5TMU - chains A and B of the 4 polymer chains in the assembly; structure by X-ray diffraction, 2.43 A resolution.

== Chain A (and B) ==
Molecule: Estrogen receptor
From: Homo sapiens
Notes: fragment: ligand-binding domain; chain B of this document is another copy of the same molecule, construct and numbering; everything in this record applies to it too
UniProtKB: P03372 (ESR1_HUMAN); residue numbers follow UniProt; this construct covers 298-554
Chain sequence (257 residues; each row starts with the number of its first residue):
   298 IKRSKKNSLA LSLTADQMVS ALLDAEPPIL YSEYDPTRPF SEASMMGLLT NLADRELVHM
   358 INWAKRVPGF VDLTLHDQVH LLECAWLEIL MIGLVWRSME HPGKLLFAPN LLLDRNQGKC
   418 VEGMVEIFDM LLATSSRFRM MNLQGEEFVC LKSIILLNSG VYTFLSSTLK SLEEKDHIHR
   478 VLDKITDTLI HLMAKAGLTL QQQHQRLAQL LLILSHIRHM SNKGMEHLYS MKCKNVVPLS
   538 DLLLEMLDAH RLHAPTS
Not modelled in the structure: 298-304, 462-464, 549-554 (chain B: 298-303, 462-471, 549-554)
Differences from the reference sequence: engineered mutation Ser537 (Tyr in P03372)
Small-molecule neighbours: 4,4'-(cycloheptylidenemethylene)diphenol (7FL): Met343, Leu346, Thr347, Leu349, Ala350, Glu353, Trp383, Leu384, Leu387, Met388, Leu391, Arg394, Phe404, Met421, Ile424, Phe425, Leu428, Gly521, Leu525, Met528, Leu536, Leu540

== Interface between chain A and chain B ==
Pairs across the interface (55; chain A residue first):
  Ala430(A) - Tyr459(B)
  Arg434(A) - Tyr459(B)  hydrogen bond
  Arg434(A) - His476(B)
  Ile451(A) - Leu509(B)  hydrophobic
  Asn455(A) - Leu509(B)  hydrogen bond (side chain-backbone)
  Asn455(A) - His513(B)  hydrogen bond (backbone-side chain)
  Val458(A) - His513(B)
  Tyr459(A) - Ala430(B)
  Tyr459(A) - Arg434(B)  hydrogen bond
  Tyr459(A) - Ile510(B)
  Tyr459(A) - His513(B)
  Thr460(A) - Met427(B)
  His476(A) - Arg434(B)
  Asp480(A) - Gln502(B)
  Asp480(A) - Gln506(B)  hydrogen bond
  Thr483(A) - His501(B)
  Thr483(A) - Ala505(B)
  Asp484(A) - Gln498(B)
  Asp484(A) - His501(B)  salt bridge
  Asp484(A) - Gln502(B)  hydrogen bond
  Ile487(A) - His501(B)
  Leu497(A) - Leu497(B)  hydrophobic
  Gln498(A) - Asp484(B)  hydrogen bond
  His501(A) - Thr483(B)
  His501(A) - Ile487(B)
  His501(A) - Leu504(B)
  Gln502(A) - Asp480(B)
  Gln502(A) - Thr483(B)
  Gln502(A) - Asp484(B)  hydrogen bond
  Leu504(A) - His501(B)
  Ala505(A) - Thr483(B)
  Ala505(A) - Leu508(B)  hydrophobic
  Gln506(A) - Asp480(B)  hydrogen bond
  Leu508(A) - Ala505(B)  hydrophobic
  Leu509(A) - Ile451(B)  hydrophobic
  Leu509(A) - Asn455(B)  hydrogen bond (backbone-side chain)
  Leu509(A) - Leu508(B)  hydrophobic
  Ile510(A) - Tyr459(B)
  Leu511(A) - Ser512(B)
  Ser512(A) - Arg515(B)  hydrogen bond
  His513(A) - Asn455(B)  hydrogen bond (side chain-backbone)
  His513(A) - Ser456(B)
  His513(A) - Val458(B)
  His513(A) - Tyr459(B)
  His513(A) - Arg515(B)  hydrogen bond
  Arg515(A) - Ser512(B)  hydrogen bond
  Arg515(A) - His513(B)  hydrogen bond
  Arg515(A) - His516(B)  hydrogen bond
  His516(A) - Arg515(B)
  His516(A) - Asn519(B)  hydrogen bond
  Asn519(A) - His516(B)  hydrogen bond
  Asn519(A) - Asn519(B)  hydrogen bond
  Lys520(A) - His547(B)
  Glu523(A) - Glu523(B)
  His547(A) - Lys520(B)  hydrogen bond (backbone-side chain)
Other interface residues (no listed pair), chain A (35 interface residues in all): Glu385, Met427, Ser456, Leu479
Other interface residues (no listed pair), chain B (37 interface residues in all): Glu385, Gly457, Thr460, Leu479, Gln500, Leu511

== In short ==
Chain A and chain B form an interface of 35 and 37 residues respectively; the contacts include 20 hydrogen
bonds and 1 salt bridge. Polar pairs include Asp484(A)-His501(B), Arg434(A)-Tyr459(B) and Asn455(A)-Leu509(B).
Ligands of chain A: 4,4'-(cycloheptylidenemethylene)diphenol.
Both chains are Estrogen receptor (Homo sapiens). Entry 5TMU (Crystal Structure of the ER-alpha Ligand-binding
Domain (Y537S) in Complex with 4,4'-(cycloheptylidenemethylene)diphenol) was determined by X-ray diffraction
together with 5KR9, 5KRA, 5KRC, 5KRF, 5KRH, 5KRI and 43 further entries from the same study.
